PDB entry 1DTQ | X-ray diffraction, 2.80 A resolution | chains A and B

[Chain A]
Name: HIV-1 RT A-chain
From: Human immunodeficiency virus 1
Notes: fragment: p66
Reference sequence: P04585 (POL_HV1H2); residues 1-560 here correspond to UniProt positions 587-1146 (UniProt number = residue number + 586)
Chain sequence (560 residues; numbered 1 to 560; the number before each row is that of its first residue):
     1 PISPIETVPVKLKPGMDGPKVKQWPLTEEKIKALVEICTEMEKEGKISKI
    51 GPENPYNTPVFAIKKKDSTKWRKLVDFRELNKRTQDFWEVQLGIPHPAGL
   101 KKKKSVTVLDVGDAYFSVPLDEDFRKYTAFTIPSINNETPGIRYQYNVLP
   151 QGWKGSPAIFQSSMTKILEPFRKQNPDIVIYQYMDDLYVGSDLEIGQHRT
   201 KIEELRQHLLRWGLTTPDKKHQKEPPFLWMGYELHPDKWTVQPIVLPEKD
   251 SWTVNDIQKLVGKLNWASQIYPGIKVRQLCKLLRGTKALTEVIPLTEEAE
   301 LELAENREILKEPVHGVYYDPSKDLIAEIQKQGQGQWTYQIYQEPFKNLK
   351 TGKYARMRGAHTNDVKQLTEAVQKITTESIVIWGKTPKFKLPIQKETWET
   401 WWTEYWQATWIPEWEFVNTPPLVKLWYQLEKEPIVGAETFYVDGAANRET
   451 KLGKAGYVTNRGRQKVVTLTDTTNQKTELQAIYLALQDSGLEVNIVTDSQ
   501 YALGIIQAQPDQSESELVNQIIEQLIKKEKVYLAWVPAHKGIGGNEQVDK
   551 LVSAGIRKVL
Unresolved in the structure: 1-3, 444-454, 540-560
Modified positions: Cys280 (3-sulfinoalanine; CSD)
Small-molecule neighbours: PETT-1 (FPT; N-[[3-fluoro-4-ethoxy-pyrid-2-yl]ethyl]-n'-[5-nitrilomethyl-pyridyl]-thiourea): Pro95, Leu100, Lys101, Lys102, Lys103, Val106, Val179, Tyr181, Tyr188, Val189, Gly190, Phe227, Trp229, Leu234, His235, Pro236, Tyr318
Swiss-Prot annotation at these positions:
  - binding site (Mg(2+)): Asp186
  - site: Trp402 (Essential for RT p66/p51 heterodimerization)

[Chain B]
Name: HIV-1 RT B-chain
From: Human immunodeficiency virus 1
Notes: fragment: p51
Reference sequence: P04585 (POL_HV1H2); residues 1-440 here correspond to UniProt positions 587-1026 (UniProt number = residue number + 586)
Chain sequence (440 residues; numbered 1 to 440; the number before each row is that of its first residue):
     1 PISPIETVPVKLKPGMDGPKVKQWPLTEEKIKALVEICTEMEKEGKISKI
    51 GPENPYNTPVFAIKKKDSTKWRKLVDFRELNKRTQDFWEVQLGIPHPAGL
   101 KKKKSVTVLDVGDAYFSVPLDEDFRKYTAFTIPSINNETPGIRYQYNVLP
   151 QGWKGSPAIFQSSMTKILEPFRKQNPDIVIYQYMDDLYVGSDLEIGQHRT
   201 KIEELRQHLLRWGLTTPDKKHQKEPPFLWMGYELHPDKWTVQPIVLPEKD
   251 SWTVNDIQKLVGKLNWASQIYPGIKVRQLCKLLRGTKALTEVIPLTEEAE
   301 LELAENREILKEPVHGVYYDPSKDLIAEIQKQGQGQWTYQIYQEPFKNLK
   351 TGKYARMRGAHTNDVKQLTEAVQKITTESIVIWGKTPKFKLPIQKETWET
   401 WWTEYWQATWIPEWEFVNTPPLVKLWYQLEKEPIVGAETF
Unresolved in the structure: 1-4, 214-230, 357-361, 429-440
Swiss-Prot annotation at these positions:
  - binding site (Mg(2+)): Asp186
  - site: Trp402 (Essential for RT p66/p51 heterodimerization)

[How chain A and chain B interact]
Contacting residue pairs (98; chain A residue first):
  Val8(A) - Pro52(B)  hydrophobic
  Val8(A) - Glu53(B)
  Pro9(A) - Glu53(B)
  Gln85(A) - Glu53(B)  hydrogen bond (side chain-backbone)
  Asp86(A) - Lys20(B)  salt bridge
  Asp86(A) - Glu53(B)
  Asp86(A) - Pro55(B)
  Phe87(A) - Pro52(B)
  Phe87(A) - Pro55(B)
  Trp88(A) - Pro52(B)  hydrogen bond (backbone-backbone)
  Trp88(A) - Asn54(B)
  Trp88(A) - Pro55(B)
  Trp88(A) - Asn57(B)
  Trp88(A) - Arg143(B)
  Gln91(A) - Asn137(B)
  Gln91(A) - Thr139(B)
  Gln91(A) - Pro140(B)
  Gly93(A) - Asn137(B)  hydrogen bond (backbone-side chain)
  Ile94(A) - Asn137(B)  hydrogen bond (backbone-side chain)
  Pro95(A) - Asn136(B)
  Pro95(A) - Asn137(B)
  Pro95(A) - Glu138(B)
  His96(A) - Asn136(B)  hydrogen bond (backbone-side chain)
  Gly99(A) - Asn136(B)
  Ala158(A) - Pro52(B)  hydrophobic
  Ile159(A) - Pro52(B)  hydrophobic
  Gln161(A) - Pro140(B)
  Ser162(A) - Pro52(B)
  Thr165(A) - Pro140(B)
  Val179(A) - Glu138(B)
  Tyr181(A) - Asn137(B)
  Tyr181(A) - Glu138(B)
  Gln182(A) - Pro140(B)
  Arg358(A) - Gln394(B)  hydrogen bond
  Arg358(A) - Glu396(B)  salt bridge
  Gln373(A) - Glu396(B)
  Gln373(A) - Thr397(B)
  Gln373(A) - Thr400(B)  hydrogen bond
  Gln373(A) - Trp401(B)
  Ile380(A) - Pro25(B)  hydrophobic
  Ile380(A) - Leu26(B)
  Ile380(A) - Thr27(B)
  Val381(A) - Ile135(B)
  Val381(A) - Asn136(B)  hydrogen bond (backbone-backbone)
  Ile382(A) - Ile135(B)
  Ile382(A) - Asn136(B)
  Trp383(A) - Ile135(B)
  Gly384(A) - Thr27(B)
  Gly384(A) - Glu28(B)  hydrogen bond (backbone-backbone)
  Gly384(A) - Ile135(B)
  Trp402(A) - Lys331(B)  hydrogen bond (backbone-side chain)
  Trp402(A) - Asp364(B)  hydrogen bond
  Thr403(A) - Lys331(B)
  Tyr405(A) - Lys331(B)  hydrogen bond (backbone-side chain)
  Trp406(A) - Lys331(B)
  Trp406(A) - Val417(B)
  Trp406(A) - Asn418(B)
  Trp406(A) - Thr419(B)
  Gln407(A) - Lys331(B)  hydrogen bond (backbone-side chain)
  Gln407(A) - Pro392(B)
  Gln407(A) - Ile393(B)
  Gln407(A) - Gln394(B)
  Gln407(A) - Asn418(B)
  Ala408(A) - Lys331(B)
  Ala408(A) - Trp337(B)  hydrophobic
  Ala408(A) - Asp364(B)
  Ala408(A) - Pro392(B)  hydrogen bond (backbone-backbone)
  Ala408(A) - Ile393(B)
  Thr409(A) - Asp364(B)  hydrogen bond (backbone-side chain)
  Trp410(A) - Asn363(B)
  Trp410(A) - Val365(B)  hydrophobic
  Trp410(A) - Trp401(B)
  Trp410(A) - Tyr405(B)
  Pro412(A) - Trp401(B)  hydrophobic
  Pro433(A) - Asn255(B)
  Pro433(A) - Leu289(B)  hydrophobic
  Ile434(A) - Thr290(B)  hydrogen bond (backbone-side chain)
  Val435(A) - Thr290(B)
  Thr439(A) - Ala288(B)
  Thr439(A) - Leu289(B)
  Tyr441(A) - Gln258(B)  hydrogen bond
  Tyr441(A) - Thr286(B)
  Tyr441(A) - Lys287(B)  hydrogen bond (side chain-backbone)
  Tyr441(A) - Leu289(B)
  Val458(A) - Thr286(B)
  Asn460(A) - Thr286(B)
  Asn460(A) - Lys287(B)
  Asn460(A) - Ala288(B)
  Asn494(A) - Leu289(B)
  Val496(A) - Leu289(B)  hydrophobic
  Gln500(A) - Leu422(B)
  Leu503(A) - Pro421(B)  hydrophobic
  Gln507(A) - Pro421(B)
  Tyr532(A) - Asn255(B)  hydrogen bond
  Tyr532(A) - Leu289(B)  hydrophobic
  Trp535(A) - Leu422(B)  hydrophobic
  Val536(A) - Gln258(B)
  Pro537(A) - Gly262(B)
Interface residues without a listed pair, chain A (61 interface residues in all): Leu100, Glu370, Thr376, Thr377, Thr386, Glu404, Thr459, Gly504, Ala534
Interface residues without a listed pair, chain B (51 interface residues in all): Tyr56, Thr131, Val254, Lys259, Asn265, Gln334, Lys424, Trp426

[Summary]
61 residues of chain A face 51 of chain B across their interface, with 19 hydrogen bonds and 2 salt bridges.
Polar contacts include Asp86(A)-Lys20(B), Arg358(A)-Glu396(B) and Gln85(A)-Glu53(B). Ligands of chain A:
PETT-1.
Chain A is HIV-1 RT A-chain and chain B is HIV-1 RT B-chain, both from Human immunodeficiency virus 1; the
structure, Crystal structure of HIV-1 reverse transcriptase in complex with pett-1 (pett131a94), was
determined by X-ray diffraction together with 1DTT from the same study.
